5K36 - chains A and B of the 13 polymer chains in the assembly; structure by X-ray diffraction, 3.10 A resolution.

# Chain A
Molecule: Exosome complex component RRP45
Source organism: Saccharomyces cerevisiae (strain ATCC 204508 / S288c)
UniProtKB: Q05636 (RRP45_YEAST); numbering as in UniProt (aligned over 1-305)
Amino-acid sequence (305 residues; each row starts with the number of its first residue):
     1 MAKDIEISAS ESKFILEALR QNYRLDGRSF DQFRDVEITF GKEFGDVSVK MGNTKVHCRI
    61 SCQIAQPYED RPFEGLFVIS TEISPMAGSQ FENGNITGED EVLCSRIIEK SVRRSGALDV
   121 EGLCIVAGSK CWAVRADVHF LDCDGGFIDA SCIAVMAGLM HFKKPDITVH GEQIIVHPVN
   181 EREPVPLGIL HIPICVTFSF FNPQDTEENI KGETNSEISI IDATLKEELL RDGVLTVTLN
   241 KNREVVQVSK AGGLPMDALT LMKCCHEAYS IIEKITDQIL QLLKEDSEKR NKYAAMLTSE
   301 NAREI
Disordered / not traced: 1-2, 204-215, 305
What the authors report for this chain:
  - binding site for sulfate ion: Arg303

# Chain B
Molecule: Exosome complex component SKI6
Source organism: Saccharomyces cerevisiae (strain ATCC 204508 / S288c)
UniProtKB: P46948 (RRP41_YEAST); residue numbers follow UniProt; this construct covers 1-246
Amino-acid sequence (250 residues; each row starts with the number of its first residue; numbers below 1 keep their minus sign (Gly-3 is residue -3)):
    -3 GPDHMSRLEI YSPEGLRLDG RRWNELRRFE SSINTHPHAA DGSSYMEQGN NKIITLVKGP
    57 KEPRLKSQMD TSKALLNVSV NITKFSKFER SKSSHKNERR VLEIQTSLVR MFEKNVMLNI
   117 YPRTVIDIEI HVLEQDGGIM GSLINGITLA LIDAGISMFD YISGISVGLY DTTPLLDTNS
   177 LEENAMSTVT LGVVGKSEKL SLLLVEDKIP LDRLENVLAI GIAGAHRVRD LMDEELRKHA
   237 QKRVSNASAR
Disordered / not traced: -3 to 0, 240-246
Construct notes: expression tag (-3 to 0)
UniProt features mapped onto this chain:
  - mutagenesis: Lys62 to Ser63 (Impairs RNA-binding (at the proposed ring entry site)), Arg95 to Arg96 (Impairs RNA-binding (at the proposed ring exit site))
What the authors report for this chain:
  - binding site for the 17-nt RNA strand: Lys62, Arg119

# Interface between chain A and chain B
Contacting residue pairs - 56 pairs, chain A then chain B:
  Ile79(A) with Arg95(B), hydrogen bond (backbone-side chain)
  Glu99(A) with Thr102(B); Arg106(B), salt bridge
  Val102(A) with Arg95(B)
  Ser105(A) with Arg95(B)
  Arg106(A) with Arg95(B); Arg96(B); Glu99(B), salt bridge
  Glu109(A) with Lys92(B), salt bridge; Arg95(B), salt bridge
  Lys110(A) with Glu99(B), salt bridge; Glu202(B), salt bridge
  Arg113(A) with Arg96(B)
  Arg114(A) with Glu202(B), salt bridge; Asp203(B), salt bridge
  Ser115(A) with Lys204(B)
  His191(A) with Lys204(B)
  Arg243(A) with Pro206(B); Leu207(B), hydrogen bond (backbone-backbone)
  Glu244(A) with Lys204(B), salt bridge; Ile205(B)
  Val245(A) with Asp203(B); Lys204(B); Ile205(B), hydrogen bond (backbone-backbone); Leu207(B), hydrophobic
  Val246(A) with Asp203(B)
  Gln247(A) with Val201(B)
  Val248(A) with Leu199(B); Leu200(B); Val201(B), hydrogen bond (backbone-backbone)
  Ser249(A) with Leu199(B)
  Lys250(A) with Leu196(B), hydrogen bond (side chain-backbone); Ser197(B); Leu198(B); Leu199(B), hydrogen bond (backbone-backbone)
  Ala251(A) with Ser103(B); Arg106(B); Ser197(B); Leu198(B), hydrophobic
  Gly252(A) with Arg106(B); Met107(B); Ser197(B), hydrogen bond (backbone-backbone)
  Gly253(A) with Lys110(B)
  Pro255(A) with Lys195(B); Leu196(B)
  Met256(A) with Lys195(B); Leu196(B), hydrogen bond (backbone-backbone)
  Asp257(A) with Glu194(B); Lys195(B), salt bridge
  Ala258(A) with Leu214(B), hydrophobic
  Leu261(A) with Leu199(B), hydrophobic; Leu214(B), hydrophobic
  Met262(A) with Leu207(B); Glu211(B)
  Cys265(A) with Leu207(B), hydrophobic
  His266(A) with Leu207(B)
Also at the interface, not in a pair above, chain A (34 interface residues in all): Thr97, Leu103, Leu254, Leu259
Also at the interface, not in a pair above, chain B (27 interface residues in all): Leu98, Leu210

# In short
Chain A and chain B form an interface of 34 and 27 residues respectively; the contacts include 8 hydrogen
bonds and 10 salt bridges. Polar pairs include Glu99(A)-Arg106(B), Arg106(A)-Glu99(B) and Glu109(A)-Lys92(B).
From the paper: a binding site for the 17-nt RNA strand at Lys62(B) and Arg119(B); a binding site for sulfate
ion at Arg303(A).
Here chain A is Exosome complex component RRP45 and chain B is Exosome complex component SKI6, both from
Saccharomyces cerevisiae (strain ATCC 204508 / S288c). Entry 5K36 (Structure of an eleven component nuclear
RNA exosome complex bound to RNA) was determined by X-ray diffraction.
